PDB entry 6UT5 | electron microscopy, 2.44 A resolution | chains C and G of the 7 polymer chains in the assembly

Chain C:
Protein: GTPase subunit of restriction endonuclease
From: Thermococcus gammatolerans
UniProtKB: C5A3Z3 (C5A3Z3_THEGJ); residues 1-613 here = UniProt positions 1-613
Chain sequence (613 residues; each row starts with the number of its first residue):
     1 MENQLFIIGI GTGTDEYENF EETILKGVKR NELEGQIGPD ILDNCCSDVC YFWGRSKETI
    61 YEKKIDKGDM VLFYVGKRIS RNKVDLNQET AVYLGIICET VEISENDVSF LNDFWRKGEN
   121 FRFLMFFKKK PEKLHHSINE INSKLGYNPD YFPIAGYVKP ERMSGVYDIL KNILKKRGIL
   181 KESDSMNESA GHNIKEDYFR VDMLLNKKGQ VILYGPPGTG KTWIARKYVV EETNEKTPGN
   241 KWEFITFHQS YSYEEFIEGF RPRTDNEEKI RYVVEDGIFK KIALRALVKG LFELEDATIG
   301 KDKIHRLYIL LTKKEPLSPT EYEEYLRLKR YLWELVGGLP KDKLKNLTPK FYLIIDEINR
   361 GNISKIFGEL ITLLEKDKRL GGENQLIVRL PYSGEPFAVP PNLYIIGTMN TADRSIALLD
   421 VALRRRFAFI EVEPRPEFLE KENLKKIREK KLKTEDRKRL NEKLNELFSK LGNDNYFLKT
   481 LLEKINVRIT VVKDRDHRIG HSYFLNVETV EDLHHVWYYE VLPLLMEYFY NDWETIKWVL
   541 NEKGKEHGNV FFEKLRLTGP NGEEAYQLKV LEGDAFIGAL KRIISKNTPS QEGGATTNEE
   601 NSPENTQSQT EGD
Unresolved in the structure: 1-192, 586-613
Metal / ion sites: Mg2+: Thr222, Asp356 (together with GTP-gamma-S)
Residues lining bound ligands:
  - GTP-gamma-S (GSP; 5'-guanosine-diphosphate-monothiophosphate), molecule 1: Ile194, Pro216, Pro217, Gly218, Thr219, Gly220, Lys221, Thr222, Trp223, Glu357, Asn410, Phe438, Ile447, His501, Ser502, Leu505
  - GTP-gamma-S (GSP), molecule 2: Glu375, Asp377, Lys378, Asn384, Ala422, Arg425, Arg426
From the paper describing this entry:
  - catalytic residues: Glu357, Asn410, Asp413
  - mutagenesis - N410A, D413A: abolished catalytic activity with McrBC 5-methylcytosine restriction system component (chain G)
  - binding site for the ligand GDP: Asn410
  - binding site for GTP-gamma-S: Asn193, Thr219
  - specificity-determining residues: Asn193
  - mutagenesis - R360A, R414A, D420A, R424A, E527A, Y530A: increased catalytic activity
  - mutagenesis - K221A, T222A, D356A, N410A, D413A, R425A, R426A: decreased catalytic activity
  - mutagenesis - W223A, D356A, R425A, R426A: decreased stability
  - mutagenesis - W223A: abolished catalytic activity
  - mutagenesis - E375A, D377A, K378A: unchanged catalytic activity

Chain G:
Protein: McrBC 5-methylcytosine restriction system component
From: Thermococcus gammatolerans
UniProtKB: C5A3Z2 (C5A3Z2_THEGJ); residues 1-458 here = UniProt positions 1-458
Chain sequence (458 residues; numbered 1 to 458; the number before each row is that of its first residue):
     1 MPRLTTITLY EHDEKRYRDI AGDKKAIQDA LIKLNKQFKK DFKKLDRSED NSDTEDTIDE
    61 SKGVVEVYAN KIKARHYVGF AAVDNVFLQI LPKVFKPKKE QTQETQEDTW EPILAFIRML
   121 DMAYGLKIKD HDLAYLQGRN LRPNLYEVFI YLFAKSLWSE VQRGYHREYV EVHREEKFLR
   181 GKLLMSRQIR KLPHQLNTFS VEVHELIEDN LLNRIFYASV REALRRTTWG LNRKLLGELM
   241 LAFDGITPIH LRTEHFERVH FTRLNERFRR PFELAKLLFM PASGKGRSRE VSGFFVDMNK
   301 LFERFIERVL VRNLPPEYKL FYQESYPFLK NQNGSSQKPD YVVRKGNTPV VVLDAKYREL
   361 KERIPSSDML RQLYVYSRIW GYKTSHENDS KPPAVIVIPS SSTYNQGLPD KPLEFEFFDE
   421 RKLFIVAYNM DYVKTGAIFK ADKNFRRSLN NIIGKLNT
Unresolved in the structure: 1-4, 99-108, 281-290, 315-354, 361-398, 407-426, 437-438, 454-458
From the paper describing this entry:
  - mutagenesis - R263A: abolished catalytic activity
  - mutagenesis - R263K: decreased catalytic activity on stimulatory effect
  - catalytic residues: Asp340, Asp354, Lys356 (proposed by the authors, not directly observed)

How chain C and chain G interact:
Pairs across the interface - 10 pairs, chain C then chain G:
  Glu254(C) with Arg190(G)
  Glu255(C) with Arg190(G), salt bridge
  Phe260(C) with Arg190(G); Leu192(G), hydrophobic
  Pro262(C) with Ile189(G), hydrophobic; Arg190(G)
  Tyr272(C) with Lys191(G); Leu192(G), hydrophobic; Pro193(G)
  Asn561(C) with Arg308(G), hydrogen bond (backbone-side chain)
Interface residues without a listed pair, chain C (8 interface residues in all): Arg261, Gly562

Summary:
8 residues of chain C and 6 residues of chain G are in contact, with 1 hydrogen bond and 1 salt bridge. Polar
pairs include Glu255(C)-Arg190(G) and Asn561(C)-Arg308(G). From the paper: catalytic residues Glu357(C),
Asn410(C) and Asp340(G) among others; K221A, T222A and D356A of chain C, among others, reduce catalytic
activity; 19 substitutions were tested in all.
Here chain C is GTPase subunit of restriction endonuclease and chain G is McrBC 5-methylcytosine restriction
system component, both from Thermococcus gammatolerans. Entry 6UT5 (Cryo-EM structure of the Thermococcus
gammatolerans McrBC complex) was determined by electron microscopy (same publication as 6UT3, 6UT4, 6UT6, 6UT7
and 6UT8).
